PDB entry 8Q6B | X-ray diffraction, 1.52 A resolution | chain A

Chain A:
Molecule: Fucose-binding lectin protein
Source organism: Ralstonia solanacearum
UniProtKB: A0A0S4TLR1 (A0A0S4TLR1_RALSL); residues 1-90 here correspond to UniProt positions 2-91 (UniProt number = residue number + 1)
Sequence (90 residues; numbered 1 to 90; the number before each row is that of its first residue):
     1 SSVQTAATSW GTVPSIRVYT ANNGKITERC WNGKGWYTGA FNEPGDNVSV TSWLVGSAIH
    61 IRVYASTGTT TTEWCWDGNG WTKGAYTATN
Sequence notes: engineered mutation Asn32 (Asp33 in A0A0S4TLR1)
Residues lining bound ligands:
  - beta-D-fructopyranose (BDF), molecule 1: Ile16, Trp31, Trp36, Arg62, Glu73, Cys75, Gly84, Ala85, Tyr86
  - beta-D-fructopyranose (BDF), molecule 2: Arg17, Tyr19, Glu28, Cys30, Asn32, Tyr37, Gly39, Ala40, Phe41, Ile61, Trp76, Trp81
  - EVB (sulfonato-calix[8]arene), molecule 1: Trp10, Thr12, Val13, Ser15, Arg17, Asn32, Gly33, Lys34, Tyr37, Ile59, Trp76
  - EVB, molecule 2: Gly24, Lys25, Ala40, Asn42, Glu43, Pro44, Trp74, Gly80, Trp81, Thr82, Lys83
What the authors report for this chain:
  - binding site for EVB: Val13, Lys25, Asn32, Lys34, Glu43, Lys83

Summary:
Ligands of chain A: compound EVB and beta-D-fructopyranose. From the paper: a binding site for EVB at Val13,
Lys25 and Asn32 among others.
Chain A is Fucose-binding lectin protein (Ralstonia solanacearum); the structure, The RSL-D32N -
sulfonato-calix[8]arene complex, I23 form, citrate pH 4.0, obtained by cross-seeding, was determined by X-ray
diffraction, deposited together with 9FRN, 8Q6A and 8Q6C.
